Entry 7USL (electron microscopy, 2.70 A resolution); this record covers chains C and L of the 5 polymer chains in the assembly.

[Chain C]
Protein: Bifunctional hemolysin-adenylate cyclase
From: Bordetella pertussis
Notes: fragment: C-terminal fragment RTX751, residues 270-1225
UniProt: A5JW88 (A5JW88_BORPT); residues 751-1706 here correspond to UniProt positions 270-1225 (UniProt number = residue number - 481)
Amino-acid sequence (960 residues; numbered 747 to 1706; the number before each row is that of its first residue):
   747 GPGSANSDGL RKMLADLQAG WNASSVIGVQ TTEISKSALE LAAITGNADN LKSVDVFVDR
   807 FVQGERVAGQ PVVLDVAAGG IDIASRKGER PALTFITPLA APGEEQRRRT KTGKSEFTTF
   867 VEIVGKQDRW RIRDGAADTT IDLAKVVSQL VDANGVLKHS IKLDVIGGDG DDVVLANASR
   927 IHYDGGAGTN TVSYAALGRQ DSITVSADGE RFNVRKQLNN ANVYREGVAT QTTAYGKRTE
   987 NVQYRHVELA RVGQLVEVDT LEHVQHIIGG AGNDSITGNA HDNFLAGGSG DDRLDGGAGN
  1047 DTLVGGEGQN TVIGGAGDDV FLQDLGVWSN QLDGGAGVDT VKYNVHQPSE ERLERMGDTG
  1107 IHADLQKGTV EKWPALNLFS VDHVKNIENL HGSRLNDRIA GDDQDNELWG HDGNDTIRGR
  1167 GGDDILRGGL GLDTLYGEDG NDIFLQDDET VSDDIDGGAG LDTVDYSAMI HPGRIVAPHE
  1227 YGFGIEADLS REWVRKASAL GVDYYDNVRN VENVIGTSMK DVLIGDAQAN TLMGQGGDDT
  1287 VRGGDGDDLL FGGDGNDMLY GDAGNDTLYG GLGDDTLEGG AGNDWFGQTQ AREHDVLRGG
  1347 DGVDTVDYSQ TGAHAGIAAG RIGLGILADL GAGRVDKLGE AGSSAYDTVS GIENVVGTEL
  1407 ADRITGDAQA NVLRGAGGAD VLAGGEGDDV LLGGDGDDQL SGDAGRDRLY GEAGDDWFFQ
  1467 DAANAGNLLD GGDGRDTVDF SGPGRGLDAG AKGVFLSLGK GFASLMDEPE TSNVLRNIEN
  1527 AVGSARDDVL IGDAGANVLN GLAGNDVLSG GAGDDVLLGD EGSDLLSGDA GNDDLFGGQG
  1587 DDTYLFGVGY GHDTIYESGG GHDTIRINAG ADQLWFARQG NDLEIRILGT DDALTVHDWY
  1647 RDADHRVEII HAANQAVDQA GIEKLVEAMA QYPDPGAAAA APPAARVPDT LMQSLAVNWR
Unresolved in the structure: 747-753, 813-817, 1355-1369, 1489-1706
Differences from the reference sequence: expression tag (747-750)
Bound ions: Ca2+ site 1: Ala883, Gly913, Asp918; Ca2+ site 2: Gly916, Asp918, Gly931, Ala933, Asn936; Ca2+ site 3: Gly1016, Gly1018, Asp1020, Gly1033, Ser1035, Asp1038; Ca2+ site 4: Asn1025, His1027, Asn1029, Gly1042, Ala1044, Asp1047; Ca2+ site 5: Gly1034, Gly1036, Asp1038, Gly1051, Glu1053, Asn1056; Ca2+ site 6: Gly1043, Gly1045, Asp1047, Gly1060, Ala1062, Asp1065; Ca2+ site 7: Gly1061, Gly1063, Asp1065, Gly1080, Ala1082, Asp1085; Ca2+ site 8: Gly1081, Gly1083, Asp1085, Asn1132, Glu1134; Ca2+ site 9: Ser1139, Leu1141, Asp1143, Gly1156, Asp1158, Asp1161; Ca2+ site 10: Asp1148, Gln1150, Asn1152, Gly1165, Gly1167, Asp1170; Ca2+ site 11: His1157, Gly1159, Asp1161, Gly1174, Leu1176, Asp1179; Ca2+ site 12: Arg1166, Gly1168, Asp1170, Gly1183, Asp1185, Asp1188; 17 more Ca2+ sites not listed
What the authors report for this chain:
  - binding site for alpha-L-fucopyranose: Leu1124, Phe1125
  - post-translational modification sites: Lys860, Lys983 (citing earlier work)

[Chain L]
Protein: M1F5 fab light chain
From: Homo sapiens
Notes: antibody fragment or engineered binder
Amino-acid sequence (213 residues; row label = number of the first residue in the row):
     2 IQMMQSTSSL SASLGDRVTI SCSASQGITN YLNWYQQKPD GTVKLLIYYT SSLHSGVPSR
    62 FSGSGSGTDY SLTISNLEPE DIATYYCQQY SNLPWTFGGG TKLEIKRTVA APSVFIFPPS
   122 DEQLKSGTAS VVCLLNNFYP REAKVQWKVD NALQSGNSQE SVTEQDSKDS TYSLSSTLTL
   182 SKADYEKHKV YACEVTHQGL SSPVTKSFNR GEC
Unresolved in the structure: 108-214
Disulfide bonds: Cys23-Cys88

[How chain C and chain L interact]
Residue-residue contacts (9; chain C residue first):
  Gly1377(C) with Tyr50(L)
  Ala1378(C) with Tyr32(L); Tyr50(L); Tyr91(L), hydrogen bond (backbone-side chain)
  Gly1379(C) with Tyr32(L), hydrogen bond (backbone-side chain)
  Arg1380(C) with Tyr32(L); Tyr91(L), hydrogen bond (side chain-backbone)
  Gly1388(C) with Leu94(L)
  Thr1394(C) with Tyr32(L)
Also at the interface, not in a pair above, chain C (7 interface residues in all): Asp1393
Also at the interface, not in a pair above, chain L (7 interface residues in all): Thr30, Tyr49, Ser92

[Overview]
The chain C/chain L interface involves 7 residues from each chain; the contacts include 3 hydrogen bonds.
Polar pairs include Ala1378(C)-Tyr91(L), Gly1379(C)-Tyr32(L) and Arg1380(C)-Tyr91(L). Ala883(C), Gly913(C) and
Asp918(C) form the Ca2+ site 1. From the paper: a binding site for alpha-L-fucopyranose at Leu1124(C) and
Phe1125(C); modification sites Lys860(C) and Lys983(C).
Chain C is Bifunctional hemolysin-adenylate cyclase (Bordetella pertussis) and chain L is M1F5 fab light chain
(Homo sapiens); the structure, Integrin alphaM/beta2 ectodomain in complex with adenylate cyclase toxin RTX751
and M1F5 Fab, was determined by electron microscopy, deposited together with 7USM.
